Entry 7QIE (X-ray diffraction, 2.39 A resolution); this record covers chains A and B.

Chain A:
Protein: Phosphatidylinositol 5-phosphate 4-kinase type-2 gamma
Source organism: Homo sapiens
Notes: EC 2.7.1.149; engineered mutation(s): 300-341deletion
UniProt: Q8TBX8 (PI42C_HUMAN); residue numbers follow UniProt; this construct covers 32-290, 333-421
Amino-acid sequence (363 residues; numbered 17 to 421; 42 numbers in that range are skipped by the numbering (no residue carries them; nothing is unmodelled there); the number before each row is that of its first residue):
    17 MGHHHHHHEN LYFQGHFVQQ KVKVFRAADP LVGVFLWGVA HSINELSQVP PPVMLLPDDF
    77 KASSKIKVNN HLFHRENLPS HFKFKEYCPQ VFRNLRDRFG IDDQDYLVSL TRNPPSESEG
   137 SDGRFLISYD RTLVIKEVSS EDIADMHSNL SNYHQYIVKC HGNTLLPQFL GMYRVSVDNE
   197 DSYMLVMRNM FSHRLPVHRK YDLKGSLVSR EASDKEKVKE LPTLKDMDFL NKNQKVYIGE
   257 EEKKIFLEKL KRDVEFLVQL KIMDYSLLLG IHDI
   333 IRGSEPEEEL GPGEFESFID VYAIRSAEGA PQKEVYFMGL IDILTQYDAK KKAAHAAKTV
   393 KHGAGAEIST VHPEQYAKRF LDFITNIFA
Not modelled in the structure: 17-44, 136-138, 333-350, 384-402, 421
Sequence notes: initiating methionine (17); expression tag (18-31)
UniProt features mapped onto this chain:
  - region: V69 to D75 (Required for interaction with PIP5K1A)
  - modified residue: S349 (Phosphoserine)
  - mutagenesis: V69 to D75 (Loss of interaction with PIP5K1A. Loss of inhibition of PIP5K1A activity)
Ligand contacts: DVF (5-methyl-2-(2-propan-2-ylphenyl)-N-(pyridin-2-ylmethyl)pyrrolo[3,2-d]pyrimidin-4-amine): D161, M162, N165, L166, Y169, L182, P183, F185, F272, L273, L276, I278, Y281, L372, I373, D374, L376, T377
Reported in the primary citation:
  - binding site for DVF: S134 to F141, D161, M162, N165, L166, Y169, L182, P183, F185, M206, F272, L273, L276, D374, T377
  - specificity-determining residues: N165
  - conformationally variable residues (order/disorder transition): Q378, Y379, D380
  - contacts within the chain: T239-D380

Chain B:
Protein: Phosphatidylinositol 5-phosphate 4-kinase type-2 gamma
Source organism: Homo sapiens
Notes: EC 2.7.1.149; engineered mutation(s): 300-341deletion
UniProt: Q8TBX8 (PI42C_HUMAN); numbering as in UniProt; present here: 32-292, 335-421
Amino-acid sequence (363 residues; numbered 17 to 421; 42 numbers in that range are skipped by the numbering (no residue carries them; nothing is unmodelled there); the number before each row is that of its first residue):
    17 MGHHHHHHEN LYFQGHFVQQ KVKVFRAADP LVGVFLWGVA HSINELSQVP PPVMLLPDDF
    77 KASSKIKVNN HLFHRENLPS HFKFKEYCPQ VFRNLRDRFG IDDQDYLVSL TRNPPSESEG
   137 SDGRFLISYD RTLVIKEVSS EDIADMHSNL SNYHQYIVKC HGNTLLPQFL GMYRVSVDNE
   197 DSYMLVMRNM FSHRLPVHRK YDLKGSLVSR EASDKEKVKE LPTLKDMDFL NKNQKVYIGE
   257 EEKKIFLEKL KRDVEFLVQL KIMDYSLLLG IHDIIR
   335 GSEPEEELGP GEFESFIDVY AIRSAEGAPQ KEVYFMGLID ILTQYDAKKK AAHAAKTVKH
   395 GAGAEISTVH PEQYAKRFLD FITNIFA
Not modelled in the structure: 17-44, 335-350, 378-403, 421
Sequence notes: initiating methionine (17); expression tag (18-31)
UniProt features mapped onto this chain:
  - region: V69 to D75 (Required for interaction with PIP5K1A)
  - modified residue: S349 (Phosphoserine)
  - mutagenesis: V69 to D75 (Loss of interaction with PIP5K1A. Loss of inhibition of PIP5K1A activity)
Ligand contacts: DVF (5-methyl-2-(2-propan-2-ylphenyl)-N-(pyridin-2-ylmethyl)pyrrolo[3,2-d]pyrimidin-4-amine): S134, G136, S137, F141, I143, R147, V150, K152, M203, R204, N205, M206, F207, K216, T239, L284, I373, D374
Reported in the primary citation:
  - binding site for DVF: S134 to F141, D161, M162, N165, L166, Y169, L182, P183, F185, M206, F272, L273, L276, D374, T377
  - specificity-determining residues: N165
  - conformationally variable residues (loop rearrangement, order/disorder transition, side-chain flip): G136 to G139, F141, M206, K216, I375, L376

How chain A and chain B interact:
Contacting residue pairs (36):
  W53(A) - H57(B)
  W53(A) - E61(B)  hydrogen bond
  H57(A) - W53(B)
  E61(A) - W53(B)  hydrogen bond
  V65(A) - F89(B)  hydrophobic
  V65(A) - H90(B)
  D74(A) - L88(B)
  K77(A) - H87(B)
  A78(A) - H87(B)
  A78(A) - L88(B)
  S79(A) - N86(B)
  S79(A) - H87(B)  hydrogen bond (backbone-backbone)
  S80(A) - N86(B)  hydrogen bond
  K81(A) - V84(B)
  K81(A) - N85(B)  hydrogen bond (backbone-backbone)
  I82(A) - I82(B)  hydrophobic
  I82(A) - K83(B)
  K83(A) - I82(B)
  K83(A) - K83(B)  hydrogen bond (backbone-backbone)
  V84(A) - K81(B)
  V84(A) - I82(B)  hydrophobic
  N85(A) - K81(B)  hydrogen bond (backbone-backbone)
  N86(A) - S79(B)
  N86(A) - S80(B)  hydrogen bond
  H87(A) - K77(B)  hydrogen bond (side chain-backbone)
  H87(A) - A78(B)
  H87(A) - S79(B)  hydrogen bond (backbone-backbone)
  L88(A) - D74(B)
  L88(A) - K77(B)
  L88(A) - A78(B)
  F89(A) - L62(B)  hydrophobic
  F89(A) - Q106(B)
  H90(A) - E61(B)  salt bridge
  H90(A) - Q64(B)  hydrogen bond
  R91(A) - D74(B)  salt bridge
  Q106(A) - F89(B)
Interface residues without a listed pair, chain A (24 interface residues in all): L62, Q64, P105
Interface residues without a listed pair, chain B (25 interface residues in all): V65, D75, L94, P105

Summary:
24 residues of chain A and 25 residues of chain B are in contact; the contacts include 11 hydrogen bonds and 2
salt bridges. Among the polar pairs are H90(A)-E61(B), R91(A)-D74(B) and W53(A)-E61(B). The paper reports a
binding site for DVF at S134(A), D161(A) and S134(B) among others; specificity determinants N165(A) and
N165(B).
Chain A and chain B are both Phosphatidylinositol 5-phosphate 4-kinase type-2 gamma (Homo sapiens); the
structure, Crystal Structure of Phosphatidylinositol 5-Phosphate 4-Kinase (PI5P4K2C) bound to an allosteric
inhibitor, was determined by X-ray diffraction together with 7QPN from the same study.
